Entry 6H0P (X-ray diffraction, 3.47 A resolution); this record covers chains A and B.

== Chain A (and B) ==
Name: UDP-D-apiose/UDP-D-xylose synthase 1
From: Arabidopsis thaliana
Notes: chain B of this document is another copy of the same molecule, construct and numbering; everything in this record applies to it too
Reference sequence: Q9ZUY6 (AXS1_ARATH); residues 1-389 here = UniProt positions 1-389
Amino-acid sequence (389 residues; row label = number of the first residue in the row):
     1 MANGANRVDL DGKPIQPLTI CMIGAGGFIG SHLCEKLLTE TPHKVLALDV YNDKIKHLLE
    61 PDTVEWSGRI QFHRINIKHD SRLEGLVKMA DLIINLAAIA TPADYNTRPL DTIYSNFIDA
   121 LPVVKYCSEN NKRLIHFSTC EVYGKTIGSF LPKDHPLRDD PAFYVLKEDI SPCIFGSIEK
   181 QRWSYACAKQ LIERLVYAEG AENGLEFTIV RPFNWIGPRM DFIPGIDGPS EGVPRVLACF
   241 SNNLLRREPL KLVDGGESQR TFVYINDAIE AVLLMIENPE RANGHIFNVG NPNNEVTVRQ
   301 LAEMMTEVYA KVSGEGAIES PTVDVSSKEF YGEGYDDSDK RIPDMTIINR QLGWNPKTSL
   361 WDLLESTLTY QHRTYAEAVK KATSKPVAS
Disordered / not traced: 1-7, 383-389 (chain B: 1-7, 61-68, 383-389)
Differences from the reference sequence: engineered mutation Ala100 (Cys in Q9ZUY6)
Swiss-Prot annotation at these positions:
  - active site: Tyr185 (Proton acceptor)
  - binding site (NAD(+)): Phe28, Ile29, Asp49, Asn76, Ile77, Leu96, Tyr185, Lys189, Trp215, Arg235
  - binding site (UDP-alpha-D-glucuronate): Tyr105, Thr139, Glu141, Arg182, Tyr185, Asn214, Lys251, Val253, Arg260, Tyr331, Tyr335, Asp337, Arg341
  - mutagenesis: Tyr105 (Y105A: Reduced activity and impaired ability to produce UDP-apiose; Y105F: Reduced activity, produces mainly UDP-D-xylose over UDP-D-apiose), Thr139 (T139V: Strongly reduced activity and accumulation of the UDP-4-keto-xylose intermediate), Cys140 (C140A: Reduced activity, produces mainly UDP-D-xylose over UDP-D-apiose; C140S: Reduced activity. Reduced activity, produces mainly UDP-D-xylose over UDP-D-apiose; when associated with A-100), Glu141 (E141A: Strongly reduced activity and accumulation of the UDP-4-keto-xylose intermediate), Tyr185 (Y185F: Lost activity)
Small-molecule neighbours:
  - NAD (nicotinamide-adenine-dinucleotide): Gly24, Gly26, Gly27, Phe28, Ile29, Gly30, Asp49, Val50, Tyr51, Ile75, Asn76, Ile77, Lys78, Leu96, Ala97, Ala98, Ala100, Asn116, Phe137, Ser138, Tyr185, Lys189, Pro212, Arg235
  - uridine-5'-diphosphate-glucuronic acid (UGA): Ala100, Pro102, Tyr105, Thr139, Cys140, Glu141, Arg182, Tyr185, Pro212, Phe213, Asn214, Trp215, Pro234, Arg235, Val236, Cys239, Phe240, Lys251, Leu252, Val253, Ser258, Arg260, Val298, Phe330, Tyr331, Tyr335, Asp337, Arg341
What the authors report for this chain:
  - binding site for uridine-5'-diphosphate-glucuronic acid: Tyr105, Thr139, Glu141, Tyr185, Asn214, Arg341 (from molecular simulation)
  - catalytic residues: Tyr105, Cys140, Glu141 (from molecular simulation)
  - catalytic residues: Thr139, Lys189 (by similarity / conservation)
  - catalytic residues: Tyr185 (proposed by the authors, not directly observed)
  - mutagenesis - Y185F: abolished catalytic activity
  - mutagenesis - Y105F, T139V, C140A, C140S, E141A: decreased catalytic activity
  - mutagenesis - Y105A: decreased catalytic activity on UDP-GlcA

== Chain A / chain B interface ==
Pairs across the interface (86; chain A residue first):
  Arg108(A) - Glu202(B)
  Pro109(A) - Ala198(B)  hydrophobic
  Pro109(A) - Glu202(B)
  Leu110(A) - Leu195(B)
  Leu110(A) - Ala198(B)  hydrophobic
  Leu110(A) - Glu199(B)
  Leu110(A) - Glu202(B)  hydrogen bond (backbone-side chain)
  Asp111(A) - Glu202(B)
  Phe117(A) - Phe117(B)  hydrophobic
  Ile147(A) - Phe150(B)  hydrophobic
  Phe150(A) - Ile147(B)  hydrophobic
  Phe150(A) - Phe163(B)
  Leu151(A) - Leu151(B)  hydrophobic
  His155(A) - His155(B)
  His155(A) - Leu157(B)
  Leu157(A) - Pro152(B)
  Leu157(A) - His155(B)
  Phe163(A) - Phe150(B)
  Glu168(A) - Ser177(B)
  Asp169(A) - Ser177(B)  hydrogen bond (backbone-side chain)
  Asp169(A) - Glu179(B)
  Ile170(A) - Ser177(B)
  Ser171(A) - Ser177(B)
  Pro172(A) - Phe150(B)  hydrophobic
  Pro172(A) - Phe175(B)
  Cys173(A) - Cys173(B)
  Cys173(A) - Ile174(B)
  Cys173(A) - Phe175(B)  hydrogen bond (backbone-backbone)
  Cys173(A) - Gly176(B)
  Ile174(A) - Cys173(B)
  Ile174(A) - Ile174(B)  hydrophobic
  Phe175(A) - Pro172(B)
  Phe175(A) - Cys173(B)  hydrogen bond (backbone-backbone)
  Phe175(A) - Gln190(B)
  Gly176(A) - Cys173(B)
  Gly176(A) - Arg194(B)  hydrogen bond (backbone-side chain)
  Ser177(A) - Asp169(B)  hydrogen bond (side chain-backbone)
  Ser177(A) - Ile170(B)
  Ser177(A) - Ser171(B)
  Ser177(A) - Arg194(B)  hydrogen bond (backbone-side chain)
  Ile178(A) - Glu193(B)
  Ile178(A) - Arg194(B)  hydrogen bond (backbone-side chain)
  Ile178(A) - Tyr197(B)  hydrophobic
  Ile178(A) - Arg211(B)
  Ile178(A) - Ile286(B)  hydrophobic
  Glu179(A) - Asp169(B)
  Glu179(A) - Tyr197(B)
  Lys180(A) - Arg194(B)  hydrogen bond (backbone-side chain)
  Gln181(A) - Tyr197(B)
  Gln181(A) - Ala198(B)
  Gln181(A) - Ala201(B)
  Trp183(A) - Arg194(B)
  Ser184(A) - Arg194(B)
  Cys187(A) - Gln190(B)  hydrogen bond
  Cys187(A) - Leu191(B)
  Cys187(A) - Arg194(B)
  Ala188(A) - Leu191(B)
  Gln190(A) - Phe175(B)
  Gln190(A) - Cys187(B)
  Leu191(A) - Cys187(B)
  Leu191(A) - Ala188(B)
  Leu191(A) - Leu191(B)  hydrophobic
  Glu193(A) - Ile178(B)
  Arg194(A) - Gly176(B)  hydrogen bond (side chain-backbone)
  Arg194(A) - Ser177(B)  hydrogen bond (side chain-backbone)
  Arg194(A) - Ile178(B)  hydrogen bond (side chain-backbone)
  Arg194(A) - Lys180(B)  hydrogen bond (side chain-backbone)
  Arg194(A) - Trp183(B)
  Arg194(A) - Cys187(B)
  Leu195(A) - Leu110(B)
  Leu195(A) - Ile113(B)  hydrophobic
  Tyr197(A) - Ile178(B)  hydrophobic
  Tyr197(A) - Glu179(B)
  Tyr197(A) - Gln181(B)
  Ala198(A) - Pro109(B)  hydrophobic
  Ala198(A) - Leu110(B)  hydrophobic
  Ala198(A) - Gln181(B)
  Glu199(A) - Leu110(B)
  Ala201(A) - Gln181(B)
  Glu202(A) - Thr107(B)
  Glu202(A) - Arg108(B)
  Glu202(A) - Pro109(B)
  Glu202(A) - Leu110(B)  hydrogen bond (side chain-backbone)
  Glu202(A) - Asp111(B)
  Arg211(A) - Ile178(B)
  Ile286(A) - Ile178(B)  hydrophobic
Other interface residues (no listed pair), chain A (48 interface residues in all): Thr107, Ile113, Tyr114, Ile118, Leu121, Pro152, Asn203
Other interface residues (no listed pair), chain B (47 interface residues in all): Tyr114, Ile118, Leu121, Glu168, Ser184

== Summary ==
Chain A and chain B form an interface of 48 and 47 residues respectively, with 15 hydrogen bonds. Polar pairs
include Leu110(A)-Glu202(B), Asp169(A)-Ser177(B) and Gly176(A)-Arg194(B). The paper reports catalytic residues
Tyr105(A), Cys140(A) and Glu141(A) among others; Y105F, T139V and C140A of chain A, among others, reduce
catalytic activity; 7 substitutions were tested in all.
Chain A and chain B are both UDP-D-apiose/UDP-D-xylose synthase 1 (Arabidopsis thaliana); the structure, The
structure of C100A mutant of Arabidopsis thaliana UDP-apiose/UDP-xylose synthase in complex with NADH and
UDP-D-glucuronic ..., was determined by X-ray diffraction (same publication as 6H0N).
